PDB entry 7VAT | electron microscopy, 3.20 A resolution | chains K and L of the 12 polymer chains in the assembly

== Chain K ==
Molecule: V-type ATP synthase subunit G
From: Thermus thermophilus HB8
UniProt: Q5SIT5 (Q5SIT5_THET8); numbering as in UniProt (aligned over 1-120)
Sequence (120 residues; each row starts with the number of its first residue):
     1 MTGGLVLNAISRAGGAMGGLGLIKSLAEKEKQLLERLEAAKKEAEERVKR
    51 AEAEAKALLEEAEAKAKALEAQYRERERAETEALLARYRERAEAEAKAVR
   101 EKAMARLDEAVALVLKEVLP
Unresolved in the structure: 1-80

== Chain L ==
Molecule: V-type ATP synthase subunit E
From: Thermus thermophilus HB8
UniProt: P74901 (VATE_THET8); residues 1-188 here = UniProt positions 1-188
Sequence (188 residues; row label = number of the first residue in the row):
     1 MSKLEAILSQEVEAEIQALLQEAEAKAEAVKREAEEKAKALLQARERALE
    51 AQYRAALRRAESAGELLVATARTQARGEVLEEVRRRVREALEALPQKPEW
   101 PEVVRKLALEALEALPGAKALVANPEDLPHLEALARERGVELQAEPALRL
   151 GVRAVGAEGKTQVENSLLARLDRAWDALSSKVAQALWG
Unresolved in the structure: 1-60

== Chain K / chain L interface ==
Pairs across the interface (29):
  Tyr-88(K) / Gly-64(L)
  Tyr-88(K) / Val-68(L)
  Arg-91(K) / Glu-65(L)  salt bridge
  Ala-92(K) / Val-68(L)  hydrophobic
  Glu-95(K) / Val-68(L)
  Glu-95(K) / Arg-72(L)
  Val-99(K) / Ala-75(L)  hydrophobic
  Val-99(K) / Trp-187(L)
  Ala-103(K) / Leu-186(L)
  Ala-103(K) / Trp-187(L)
  Arg-106(K) / Ala-185(L)
  Arg-106(K) / Leu-186(L)  hydrogen bond (side chain-backbone)
  Leu-107(K) / Val-83(L)  hydrophobic
  Leu-107(K) / Arg-86(L)
  Ala-110(K) / Leu-186(L)  hydrophobic
  Val-111(K) / Arg-86(L)
  Leu-113(K) / Ala-185(L)  hydrophobic
  Val-114(K) / Val-87(L)  hydrophobic
  Val-114(K) / Leu-178(L)  hydrophobic
  Leu-115(K) / Val-87(L)  hydrophobic
  Leu-115(K) / Leu-91(L)  hydrophobic
  Glu-117(K) / Leu-178(L)
  Val-118(K) / Leu-91(L)  hydrophobic
  Val-118(K) / Arg-170(L)
  Val-118(K) / Leu-171(L)  hydrophobic
  Leu-119(K) / Leu-91(L)  hydrophobic
  Pro-120(K) / Lys-106(L)
  Pro-120(K) / Leu-107(L)  hydrophobic
  Pro-120(K) / Arg-170(L)
Interface residues without a listed pair, chain K (22 interface residues in all): Arg-89, Ala-96, Arg-100, Lys-102, Asp-108
Interface residues without a listed pair, chain L (28 interface residues in all): Leu-67, Ala-69, Ala-71, Arg-76, Val-79, Glu-82, Ala-90, Leu-167, Trp-175, Lys-181, Val-182

== Overview ==
22 residues of chain K and 28 residues of chain L are in contact, with 1 hydrogen bond and 1 salt bridge.
Polar contacts include Arg-91(K)/Glu-65(L) and Arg-106(K)/Leu-186(L).
Here chain K is V-type ATP synthase subunit G and chain L is V-type ATP synthase subunit E, both from Thermus
thermophilus HB8. Entry 7VAT (V1EG of V/A-ATPase from Thermus thermophilus at low ATP concentration, state2-1)
was determined by electron microscopy (same publication as 7VAI, 7VAJ, 7VAK, 7VAL, 7VAM, 7VAN and 11 further
entries).
